Entry 7D2L (X-ray diffraction, 2.75 A resolution); this record covers chains A and D of the 4 polymer chains in the assembly.

# Chain A
Name: 12i1-D647A
From: Lachnospiraceae bacterium ND2006
Amino-acid sequence (1101 residues; each row starts with the number of its first residue):
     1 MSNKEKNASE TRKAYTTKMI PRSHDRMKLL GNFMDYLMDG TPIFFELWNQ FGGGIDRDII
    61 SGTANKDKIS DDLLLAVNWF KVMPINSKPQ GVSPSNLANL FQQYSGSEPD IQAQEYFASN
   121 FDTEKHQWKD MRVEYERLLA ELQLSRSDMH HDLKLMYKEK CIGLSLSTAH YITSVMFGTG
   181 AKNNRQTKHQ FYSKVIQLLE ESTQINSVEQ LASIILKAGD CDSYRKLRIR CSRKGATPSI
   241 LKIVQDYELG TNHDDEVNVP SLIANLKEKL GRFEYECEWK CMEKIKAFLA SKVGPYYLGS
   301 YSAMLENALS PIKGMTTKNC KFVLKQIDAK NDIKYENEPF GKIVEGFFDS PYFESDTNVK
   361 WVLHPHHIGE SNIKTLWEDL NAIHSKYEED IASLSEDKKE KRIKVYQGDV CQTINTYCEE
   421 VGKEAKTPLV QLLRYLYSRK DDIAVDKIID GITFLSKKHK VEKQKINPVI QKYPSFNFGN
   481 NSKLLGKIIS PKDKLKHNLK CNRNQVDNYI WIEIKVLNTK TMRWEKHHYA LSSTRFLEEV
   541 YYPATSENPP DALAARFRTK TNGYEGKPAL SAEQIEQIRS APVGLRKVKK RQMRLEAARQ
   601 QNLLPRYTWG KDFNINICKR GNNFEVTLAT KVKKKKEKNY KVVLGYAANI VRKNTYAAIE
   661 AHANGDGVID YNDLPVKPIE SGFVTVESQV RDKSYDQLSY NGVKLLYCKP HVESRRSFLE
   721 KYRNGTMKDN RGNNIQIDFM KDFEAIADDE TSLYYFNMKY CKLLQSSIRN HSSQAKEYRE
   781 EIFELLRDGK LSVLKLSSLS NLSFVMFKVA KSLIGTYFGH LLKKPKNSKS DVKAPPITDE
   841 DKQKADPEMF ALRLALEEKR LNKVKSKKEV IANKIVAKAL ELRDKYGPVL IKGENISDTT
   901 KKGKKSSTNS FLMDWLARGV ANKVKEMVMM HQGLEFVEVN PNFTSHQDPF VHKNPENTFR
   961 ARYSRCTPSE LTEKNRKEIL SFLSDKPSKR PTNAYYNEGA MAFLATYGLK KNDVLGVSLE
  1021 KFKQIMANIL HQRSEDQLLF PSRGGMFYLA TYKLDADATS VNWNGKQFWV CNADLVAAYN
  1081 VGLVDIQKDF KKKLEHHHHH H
Disordered / not traced: 1-6, 826-833, 1092-1101
What the authors report for this chain:
  - binding site for the 43-nt RNA strand: Lys494, His497, Arg503, Asp507, Tyr509, Trp511, His528, Arg535, Gly584, Lys923
  - binding site for the 40-nt DNA strand (chain D): His170, Ala236, Leu298, Arg652, Asn895 to Trp915, Ser945, His946, Arg962
  - binding site for the 40-nt DNA strand: Arg12, Thr168, Lys313, Lys318, Lys321, Asn481, Ser482, Lys483
  - specificity-determining residues: Gly235, Ala236
  - contacts within the chain: Lys13-Glu539, Arg535-Glu539
  - catalytic residues: Glu894, Asp1074
  - mutagenesis - G235A, A236L, W915A, H946A: abolished catalytic activity
  - mutagenesis - R12A, K13A, S174A, K313A, K318A, K321A, K483A, R535A, R620A, K631A, N649A, R652A, R860A, K865A, R962A: decreased catalytic activity

# Chain D
Molecule: 40-nt DNA strand
From: Lachnospiraceae bacterium ND2006
Sequence (40 nucleotides; row label = number of the first residue in the row):
     1 GTCTAGTTCT ATTAAAAGGC AAGGCGCTGC AAGCTCCCCC
Disordered / not traced: 13-15, 30-40

# Interface between chain A and chain D
Residue-residue contacts - 67 pairs, chain A then chain D:
  His170(A) with DT7(D), hydrogen bond to the base; DT8(D), base contact
  Tyr171(A) with DT8(D), base contact; DC9(D), base contact
  Ser174(A) with DT7(D), hydrogen bond to the phosphate; DT8(D), base contact
  Gly178(A) with DT7(D), phosphate contact
  Thr179(A) with DT7(D), hydrogen bond to the phosphate
  Gly180(A) with DG6(D), phosphate contact; DT7(D), hydrogen bond to the phosphate
  Ala181(A) with DT7(D), sugar contact
  Lys182(A) with DT7(D), salt bridge to the phosphate; DT8(D), phosphate contact
  Asn183(A) with DT7(D), phosphate contact; DT8(D), hydrogen bond to the phosphate
  Lys188(A) with DT8(D), phosphate contact; DC9(D), salt bridge to the phosphate
  Lys234(A) with DT8(D), sugar contact
  Gly235(A) with DT7(D), hydrogen bond to the base; DT8(D), sugar contact
  Ala236(A) with DT8(D), hydrogen bond to the base; DC9(D), sugar contact
  Pro238(A) with DC9(D), phosphate contact; DT10(D), phosphate contact
  Ser239(A) with DT10(D), hydrogen bond to the phosphate
  Lys269(A) with DT10(D), phosphate contact; DA11(D), salt bridge to the phosphate
  Phe273(A) with DC9(D), phosphate contact
  Leu298(A) with DT7(D), base contact
  Asn481(A) with DG6(D), base contact
  Lys515(A) with DA5(D), salt bridge to the phosphate
  Asn649(A) with DC25(D), phosphate contact; DG26(D), phosphate contact
  Ile650(A) with DC25(D), sugar contact; DG26(D), hydrogen bond to the phosphate
  Val651(A) with DG26(D), hydrogen bond to the phosphate
  Arg652(A) with DG26(D), hydrogen bond to the phosphate; DC27(D), salt bridge to the phosphate
  Tyr755(A) with DT28(D), sugar contact
  Glu894(A) with DG24(D), sugar contact
  Asn895(A) with DG24(D), hydrogen bond to the base
  Ile896(A) with DG24(D), base contact
  Ser897(A) with DG24(D), base contact
  Ser907(A) with DG26(D), base contact
  Thr908(A) with DG26(D), base contact
  Phe911(A) with DC25(D), base contact; DG26(D), stacking on the base
  Leu912(A) with DC25(D), base contact
  Trp915(A) with DC25(D), base contact
  Asn940(A) with DG23(D), hydrogen bond to the base
  Pro941(A) with DG23(D), base contact; DG24(D), sugar contact
  Asn942(A) with DA22(D), base contact; DG23(D), sugar contact
  Phe943(A) with DG23(D), hydrogen bond to the phosphate; DG24(D), hydrogen bond to the phosphate
  Thr944(A) with DG24(D), hydrogen bond to the phosphate
  Ser945(A) with DG24(D), hydrogen bond to the phosphate; DC25(D), hydrogen bond to the phosphate
  His946(A) with DG24(D), salt bridge to the phosphate
  Arg962(A) with DC25(D), salt bridge to the phosphate
  Lys974(A) with DG29(D), hydrogen bond to the base
  Arg990(A) with DA22(D), phosphate contact; DG23(D), salt bridge to the phosphate
  Pro991(A) with DA22(D), phosphate contact; DG23(D), phosphate contact
  Thr992(A) with DG23(D), hydrogen bond to the phosphate
Other interface residues (no listed pair), chain A (59 interface residues in all): Ser167, Val175, Tyr192, Thr237, Asn265, Arg272, Ser482, Leu485, Lys526, Ala648, Lys759, Lys904, Asp1074
Other interface residues (no listed pair), chain D (16 interface residues in all): DT4

# In short
Chain A and chain D form an interface of 59 and 16 residues respectively; the contacts include 20 hydrogen
bonds, 8 salt bridges and 1 aromatic stacking contact. Polar pairs include His170(A)-DT7(D), Gly235(A)-DT7(D)
and Ala236(A)-DT8(D). From the paper: catalytic residues Glu894(A) and Asp1074(A); R12A, K13A and S174A of
chain A, among others, reduce catalytic activity; 19 substitutions were tested in all.
Chain A is 12i1-D647A and chain D is a 40-nt DNA strand, both from Lachnospiraceae bacterium ND2006; the
structure, Crystal structure of the Cas12i1 R-loop complex before target DNA cleavage, was determined by X-ray
diffraction, deposited together with 7EU9, 7D3J and 7D8C.
